PDB entry 4U7U | X-ray diffraction, 3.00 A resolution | chains E and L of the 24 polymer chains in the assembly

== Chain E ==
Protein: CRISPR system Cascade subunit CasC
Source organism: Escherichia coli K12
UniProtKB: Q46899 (CASC_ECOLI); residue numbers follow UniProt; this construct covers 1-363
Chain sequence (363 residues; each row starts with the number of its first residue):
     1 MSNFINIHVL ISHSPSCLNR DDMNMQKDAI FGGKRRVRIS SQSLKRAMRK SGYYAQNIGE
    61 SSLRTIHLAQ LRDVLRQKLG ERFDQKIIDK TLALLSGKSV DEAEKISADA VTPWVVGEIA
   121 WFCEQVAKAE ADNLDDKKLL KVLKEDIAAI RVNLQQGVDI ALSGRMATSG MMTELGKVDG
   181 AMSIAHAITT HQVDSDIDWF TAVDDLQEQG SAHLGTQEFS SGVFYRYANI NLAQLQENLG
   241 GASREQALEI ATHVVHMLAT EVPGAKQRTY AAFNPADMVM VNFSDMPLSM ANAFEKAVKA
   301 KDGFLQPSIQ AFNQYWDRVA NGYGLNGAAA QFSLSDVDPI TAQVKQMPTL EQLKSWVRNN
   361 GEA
Disordered / not traced: 337-342
From the paper describing this entry:
  - binding site for crRNA (chain L): Lys177, Asp179, Phe200, Val203
  - self-association interface (contacts with another copy of this molecule); pairs are residue here / residue on that copy: Trp199-Asp22, Asp204, Asp205, Leu206
  - binding site for crRNA: Asp179

== Chain L ==
Molecule: crRNA
Sequence (61 nucleotides; each row starts with the number of its first residue):
     1 AUAAACCGGG CUCCCUGUCG GUUGUAAUUG AUAAUGUUGA GAGUUCCCCG CGCCAGCGGG
    61 G

== Interface between chain E and chain L ==
Contacting residue pairs - 37 pairs, chain E then chain L:
  Asn19(E) - C15(L)  hydrogen bond to the phosphate
  Asn19(E) - U16(L)  hydrogen bond to the phosphate
  Arg20(E) - C15(L)  sugar contact
  Arg20(E) - U16(L)  salt bridge to the phosphate
  Arg20(E) - G17(L)  salt bridge to the phosphate
  Asp21(E) - C15(L)  base contact
  Asp22(E) - C15(L)  base contact
  Lys27(E) - C15(L)  salt bridge to the phosphate
  Ser40(E) - C15(L)  hydrogen bond to the phosphate
  Gln42(E) - C14(L)  phosphate contact
  Gln42(E) - C15(L)  hydrogen bond to the phosphate
  Ser43(E) - C14(L)  hydrogen bond to the sugar
  Lys45(E) - C13(L)  salt bridge to the phosphate
  Arg46(E) - C14(L)  hydrogen bond to the base
  Arg49(E) - C14(L)  salt bridge to the phosphate
  Arg64(E) - C13(L)  sugar contact
  Met166(E) - C11(L)  base contact
  Met166(E) - U12(L)  base contact
  Trp199(E) - G21(L)  sugar contact
  Phe200(E) - C19(L)  base contact
  Phe200(E) - G21(L)  phosphate contact
  Thr201(E) - C19(L)  hydrogen bond to the sugar
  Thr201(E) - G20(L)  hydrogen bond to the base
  Thr201(E) - G21(L)  hydrogen bond to the phosphate
  Ala202(E) - C19(L)  base contact
  Ala202(E) - G20(L)  phosphate contact
  Val203(E) - G20(L)  hydrogen bond to the phosphate
  Gln209(E) - G21(L)  base contact
  Gly210(E) - G21(L)  hydrogen bond to the base
  Ala212(E) - G21(L)  base contact
  Leu214(E) - G21(L)  base contact
  Gly264(E) - G17(L)  phosphate contact
  Ala265(E) - U16(L)  phosphate contact
  Ala265(E) - G17(L)  phosphate contact
  Lys266(E) - G17(L)  hydrogen bond to the phosphate
  Arg268(E) - U18(L)  phosphate contact
  Thr269(E) - C19(L)  phosphate contact
Interface residues without a listed pair, chain E (31 interface residues in all): Leu18, Asn24, Ser163, Gln267

== Overview ==
The interface between chain E and chain L involves 31 residues on one side and 11 on the other; the contacts
include 12 hydrogen bonds and 5 salt bridges. Polar pairs include Arg46(E)-C14(L), Thr201(E)-G20(L) and
Gly210(E)-G21(L). The paper reports a binding site for crRNA (chain L) at Lys177(E), Asp179(E) and Phe200(E)
among others; a binding site for crRNA at Asp179(E).
Chain E is CRISPR system Cascade subunit CasC (Escherichia coli K12) and chain L is crRNA; the structure,
Crystal structure of RNA-guided immune Cascade complex from E.coli, was determined by X-ray diffraction.
